PDB entry 6VK8 | X-ray diffraction, 2.03 A resolution | chains D and E of the 8 polymer chains in the assembly

Chain D:
Molecule: Methane monooxygenase regulatory protein B
Source organism: Methylosinus trichosporium OB3b
UniProt: A0A2D2D0T8 (A0A2D2D0T8_METTR); numbering as in UniProt (aligned over 1-138)
Sequence (138 residues; each row starts with the number of its first residue):
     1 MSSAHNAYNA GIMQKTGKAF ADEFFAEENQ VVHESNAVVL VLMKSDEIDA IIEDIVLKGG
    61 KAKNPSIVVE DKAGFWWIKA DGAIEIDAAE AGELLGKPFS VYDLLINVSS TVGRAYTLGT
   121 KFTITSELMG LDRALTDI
Disordered / not traced: 1, 134-138
What the authors report for this chain:
  - specificity-determining residues: Asn-107, Ser-109, Ser-110, Thr-111 (citing earlier work)
  - mutagenesis - V41R (>25,000-fold): decreased catalytic activity on O2
  - mutagenesis - V41R: unchanged binding to Methane monooxygenase component A alpha chain (chain E)
  - mutagenesis - V39F, V39R, V41E, V41F: decreased catalytic activity
  - mutagenesis - V39R: decreased binding to Methane monooxygenase component A alpha chain (chain E)
  - mutagenesis - V41R (>25,000-fold): decreased binding to O2

Chain E:
Molecule: Methane monooxygenase component A alpha chain
Source organism: Methylosinus trichosporium OB3b
UniProt: A0A2D2D5X0 (A0A2D2D5X0_METTR); residue numbers follow UniProt; this construct covers 1-526
Sequence (526 residues; each row starts with the number of its first residue):
     1 MAISLATKAA TDALKVNRAP VGVEPQEVHK WLQSFNWDFK ENRTKYPTKY HMANETKEQF
    61 KVIAKEYARM EAAKDERQFG TLLDGLTRLG AGNKVHPRWG ETMKVISNFL EVGEYNAIAA
   121 SAMLWDSATA AEQKNGYLAQ VLDEIRHTHQ CAFINHYYSK HYHDPAGHND ARRTRAIGPL
   181 WKGMKRVFAD GFISGDAVEC SVNLQLVGEA CFTNPLIVAV TEWASANGDE ITPTVFLSVE
   241 TDELRHMANG YQTVVSIAND PASAKFLNTD LNNAFWTQQK YFTPVLGYLF EYGSKFKVEP
   301 WVKTWNRWVY EDWGGIWIGR LGKYGVESPA SLRDAKRDAY WAHHDLALAA YAMWPLGFAR
   361 LALPDEEDQA WFEANYPGWA DHYGKIFNEW KKLGYEDPKS GFIPYQWLLA NGHDVYIDRV
   421 SQVPFIPSLA KGTGSLRVHE FNGKKHSLTD DWGERQWLIE PERYECHNVF EQYEGRELSE
   481 VIAEGHGVRS DGKTLIAQPH TRGDNLWTLE DIKRAGCVFP DPLAKF
Disordered / not traced: 1-11
Ion coordination: Fe ion site 1: Glu-114, Glu-144, His-147 (together with benzoic acid); Fe ion site 2: Glu-144, Glu-209, Glu-243, His-246 (together with benzoic acid)
Small-molecule neighbours: benzoic acid (BEZ): Leu-110, Gly-113, Glu-114, Ala-117, Glu-144, His-147, Phe-188, Phe-192, Leu-204, Gly-208, Glu-209, Thr-213, Leu-216, Glu-243, His-246
What the authors report for this chain:
  - binding site for succinic acid: Phe-188

How chain D and chain E interact:
Residue-residue contacts (12; chain D residue first):
  Met-43(D) / Asp-84(E)
  Lys-44(D) / Arg-88(E)  hydrogen bond (backbone-side chain)
  Ser-45(D) / Leu-83(E)
  Ser-45(D) / Thr-87(E)
  Asp-46(D) / Leu-83(E)  hydrogen bond (backbone-backbone)
  Asp-46(D) / Thr-87(E)
  Asp-46(D) / Lys-160(E)  salt bridge
  Asp-46(D) / His-161(E)  salt bridge
  Glu-47(D) / Leu-83(E)
  Asp-49(D) / Thr-87(E)
  Gly-74(D) / Arg-88(E)
  Lys-97(D) / Leu-83(E)
Interface residues without a listed pair, chain D (9 interface residues in all): Ala-73

Overview:
Chain D and chain E form an interface of 9 and 6 residues respectively, with 2 hydrogen bonds and 2 salt
bridges. Among the polar pairs are Asp-46(D)/Lys-160(E), Asp-46(D)/His-161(E) and Lys-44(D)/Arg-88(E). From
the paper: a binding site for succinic acid at Phe-188(E); V39F, V39R and V41E of chain D, among others,
reduce catalytic activity; 5 substitutions were tested in all.
Here chain D is Methane monooxygenase regulatory protein B and chain E is Methane monooxygenase component A
alpha chain, both from Methylosinus trichosporium OB3b. Entry 6VK8 (Crystal Structure of Methylosinus
trichosporium OB3b Soluble Methane Monooxygenase Hydroxylase and Regulatory Component Complex with small ...)
was determined by X-ray diffraction (same publication as 6VK4, 6VK5, 6VK6 and 6VK7).
